PDB entry 3OHN | X-ray diffraction, 3.01 A resolution | chains A and B

# Chain A (and B)
Molecule: Outer membrane usher protein FimD
Organism: Escherichia coli
Notes: fragment: translocation domain; chain B of this document is another copy of the same molecule, construct and numbering; everything in this record applies to it too
UniProtKB: C8U0R5 (C8U0R5_ECO10); residues 124-663 here correspond to UniProt positions 169-708 (UniProt number = residue number + 45)
Sequence (558 residues; row label = number of the first residue in the row):
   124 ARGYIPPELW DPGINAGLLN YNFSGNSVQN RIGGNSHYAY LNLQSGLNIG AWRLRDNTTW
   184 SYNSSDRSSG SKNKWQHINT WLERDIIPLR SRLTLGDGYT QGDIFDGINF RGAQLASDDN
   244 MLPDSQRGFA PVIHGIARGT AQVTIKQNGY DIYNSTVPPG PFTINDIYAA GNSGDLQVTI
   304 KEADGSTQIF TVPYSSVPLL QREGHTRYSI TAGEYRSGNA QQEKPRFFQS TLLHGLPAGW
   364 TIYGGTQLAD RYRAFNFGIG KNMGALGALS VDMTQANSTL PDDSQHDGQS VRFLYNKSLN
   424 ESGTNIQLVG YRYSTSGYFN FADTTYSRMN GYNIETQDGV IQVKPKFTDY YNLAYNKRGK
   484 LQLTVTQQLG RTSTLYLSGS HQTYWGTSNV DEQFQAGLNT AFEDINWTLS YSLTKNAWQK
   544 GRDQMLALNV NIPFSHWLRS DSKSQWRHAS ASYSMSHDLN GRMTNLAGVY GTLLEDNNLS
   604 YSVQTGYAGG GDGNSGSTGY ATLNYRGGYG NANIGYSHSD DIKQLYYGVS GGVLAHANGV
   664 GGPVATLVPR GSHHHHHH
Disordered / not traced: 124-138, 189-195, 244-253, 423-425, 455-470, 558-571, 657-681 (chain B: 124-137, 155-158, 189-195, 242-253, 422-426, 456-471, 558-571, 659-681)
Differences from the reference sequence: expression tag (664-681)

# How chain A and chain B interact
Pairs across the interface - 5 pairs, chain A then chain B:
  W183(A) - N196(B)
  N196(A) - N196(B)
  W198(A) - W183(B)  hydrophobic
  W198(A) - Y185(B)
  W198(A) - N196(B)
Other interface residues (no listed pair), chain B (4 interface residues in all): W198

# Overview
3 residues of chain A face 4 of chain B across their interface.
Both chains are Outer membrane usher protein FimD (Escherichia coli). Entry 3OHN (Crystal structure of the
FimD translocation domain) was determined by X-ray diffraction together with 3RFZ from the same study.
